PDB entry 8J9P | electron microscopy, 3.40 A resolution | chains B and E of the 8 polymer chains in the assembly

Chain B:
Protein: TIR domain-containing protein
Source organism: Thermoflavifilum thermophilum
UniProtKB: A0A1I7NFG5 (A0A1I7NFG5_9BACT); numbering as in UniProt (aligned over 1-450)
Chain sequence (450 residues; numbered 1 to 450; the number before each row is that of its first residue):
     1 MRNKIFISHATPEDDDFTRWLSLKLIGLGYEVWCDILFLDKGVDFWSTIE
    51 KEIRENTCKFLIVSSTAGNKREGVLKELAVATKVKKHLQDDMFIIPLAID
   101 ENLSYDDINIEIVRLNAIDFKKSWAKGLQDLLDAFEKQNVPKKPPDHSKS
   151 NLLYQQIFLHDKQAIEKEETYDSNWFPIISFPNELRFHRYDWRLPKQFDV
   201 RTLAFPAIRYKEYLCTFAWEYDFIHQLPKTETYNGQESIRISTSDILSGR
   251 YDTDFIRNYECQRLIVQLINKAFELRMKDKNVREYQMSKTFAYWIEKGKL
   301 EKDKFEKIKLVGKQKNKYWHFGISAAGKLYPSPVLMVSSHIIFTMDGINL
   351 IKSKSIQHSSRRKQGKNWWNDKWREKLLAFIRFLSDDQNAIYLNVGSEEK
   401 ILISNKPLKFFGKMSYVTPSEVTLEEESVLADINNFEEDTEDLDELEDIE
Unresolved in the structure: 423-450
Reported in the primary citation:
  - self-association interface (contacts with another copy of this molecule): Asp-35 to Trp-46
  - mutagenesis - R54A, D106A/D107A: decreased catalytic activity

Chain E:
Molecule: 21-nt RNA strand
Sequence (21 nucleotides; each row starts with the number of its first residue):
     1 UGACGGCUCUAAUCUAUUAGU
Ion coordination: Mg2+: U1, A3 (shared with 1 residue of chain A)

How chain B and chain E interact:
Contacting residue pairs (11):
  Lys-211(B) / U17(E)  phosphate contact
  Lys-211(B) / U18(E)  salt bridge to the phosphate
  Glu-260(B) / A16(E)  sugar contact
  Met-287(B) / C9(E)  phosphate contact
  Ser-288(B) / C9(E)  hydrogen bond to the phosphate
  His-358(B) / G6(E)  base contact
  His-358(B) / C7(E)  base contact
  His-358(B) / U8(E)  hydrogen bond to the sugar
  Arg-361(B) / U8(E)  salt bridge to the phosphate
  Arg-362(B) / G6(E)  hydrogen bond to the base
  Arg-362(B) / C7(E)  sugar contact
Also at the interface, not in a pair above, chain B (9 interface residues in all): Tyr-210, His-340
Also at the interface, not in a pair above, chain E (9 interface residues in all): G5, U10

Summary:
Chain B and chain E each contribute 9 residues to their interface, with 3 hydrogen bonds and 2 salt bridges.
Among the polar pairs are Arg-362(B)/G6(E), His-358(B)/U8(E) and Ser-288(B)/C9(E). U1(E) and A3(E) form the
Mg2+ site. The paper reports that R54A and D106A/D107A of chain B reduce catalytic activity; a
self-association interface involving Asp-35(B).
Chain B is TIR domain-containing protein (Thermoflavifilum thermophilum) and chain E is a 21-nt RNA strand;
the structure, SPARTA dimer bound with guide-target, was determined by electron microscopy (same publication
as 8JAY, 8J84, 8J8H and 8J9G).
